Entry 8FAZ (electron microscopy, 2.30 A resolution); this record covers chains B and D of the 4 polymer chains in the assembly.

Chain B:
Protein: DNA repair protein RAD51 homolog 2
Source organism: Homo sapiens
Reference sequence: O15315 (RA51B_HUMAN), isoform O15315-1; residues 1-350 here = UniProt positions 1-350
Amino-acid sequence (356 residues; each row starts with the number of its first residue):
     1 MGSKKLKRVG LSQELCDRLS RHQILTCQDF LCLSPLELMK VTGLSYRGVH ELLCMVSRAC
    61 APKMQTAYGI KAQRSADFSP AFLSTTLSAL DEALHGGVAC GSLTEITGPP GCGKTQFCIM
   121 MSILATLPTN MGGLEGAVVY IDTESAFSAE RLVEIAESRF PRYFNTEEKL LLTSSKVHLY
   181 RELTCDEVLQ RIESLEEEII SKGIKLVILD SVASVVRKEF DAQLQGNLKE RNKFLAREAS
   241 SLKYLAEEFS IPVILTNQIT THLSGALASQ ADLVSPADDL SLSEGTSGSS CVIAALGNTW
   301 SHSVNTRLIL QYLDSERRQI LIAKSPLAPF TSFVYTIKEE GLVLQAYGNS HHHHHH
Not modelled in the structure: 1-2, 76-356
Differences from the reference sequence: expression tag (351-356)
Swiss-Prot annotation at these positions:
  - binding site (ATP): G108 to T115
  - site: P252, V253 (Breakpoint for translocation to form HMGA2-RAD51B)
  - mutagenesis: P326 (P326L: Abolishes interaction with BCR-ABL SH3 domain)

Chain D:
Protein: DNA repair protein RAD51 homolog 4
Source organism: Homo sapiens
Reference sequence: O75771 (RA51D_HUMAN); residues 1-328 here = UniProt positions 1-328
Amino-acid sequence (328 residues; numbered 1 to 328; the number before each row is that of its first residue):
     1 MGVLRVGLCP GLTEEMIQLL RSHRIKTVVD LVSADLEEVA QKCGLSYKAL VALRRVLLAQ
    61 FSAFPVNGAD LYEELKTSTA ILSTGIGSLD KLLDAGLYTG EVTEIVGGPG SGKTQVCLCM
   121 AANVAHGLQQ NVLYVDSNGG LTASRLLQLL QAKTQDEEEQ AEALRRIQVV HAFDIFQMLD
   181 VLQELRGTVA QQVTGSSGTV KVVVVDSVTA VVSPLLGGQQ REGLALMMQL ARELKTLARD
   241 LGMAVVVTNH ITRDRDSGRL KPALGRSWSF VPSTRILLDT IEGAGASGGR RMACLAKSSR
   301 QPTGFQEMVD IGTWGTSEQS ATLQGDQT
Not modelled in the structure: 1, 193-196, 282-287, 315-328
Swiss-Prot annotation at these positions:
  - binding site (ATP): G107 to T114
Metal / ion sites: Mg2+: T114 (together with AMP-PNP)
Ligand contacts:
  - AMP-PNP (ANP; phosphoaminophosphonic acid-adenylate ester), molecule 1: G108, P109, G110, S111, G112, K113, T114, Q115, N138, R145, Q148, D206, G288, R291, I311
  - AMP-PNP (ANP), molecule 2: F270, K297, S298, S299, R300, Q301, P302, T303
From the paper describing this entry:
  - binding site for AMP-PNP: K113, Q115, R145, K297, P302
  - Mg2+ coordination: T114
  - mutagenesis - R266A: abolished binding to RPA-ssDNA

Chain B / chain D interface:
Residue-residue contacts - 12 pairs, chain B then chain D:
  S34(B) - P214(D)
  L36(B) - L215(D)
  L36(B) - Q220(D)
  L36(B) - E222(D)
  L36(B) - G223(D)
  L36(B) - L226(D)  hydrophobic
  E37(B) - Q220(D)
  M39(B) - E222(D)
  K40(B) - Q220(D)
  K40(B) - E222(D)
  Y46(B) - D174(D)  hydrogen bond
  Y46(B) - F176(D)  hydrophobic
Interface residues without a listed pair, chain D (10 interface residues in all): G217, G218
From the paper, about this interface:
  - interface residues, chain B: L36(B), M39(B), Y46(B)
  - interface residues, chain D: F176(D), L226(D)

In short:
Chain B and chain D form an interface of 6 and 10 residues respectively, with 1 hydrogen bond. The
hydrogen-bonded pair is Y46(B)-D174(D). Ligands of chain D: AMP-PNP. From the paper: a binding site for
AMP-PNP at K113(D), Q115(D) and R145(D) among others; R266A of chain D abolishes binding to RPA-ssDNA.
Here chain B is DNA repair protein RAD51 homolog 2 and chain D is DNA repair protein RAD51 homolog 4, both
from Homo sapiens. Entry 8FAZ (Cryo-EM structure of the human BCDX2 complex) was determined by electron
microscopy together with 8GBJ from the same study.
